PDB entry 4BUC | X-ray diffraction, 2.17 A resolution | chain A

== Chain A ==
Molecule: Udp-N-acetylmuramoylalanine--D-glutamate ligase
From: Thermotoga maritima
Notes: EC 6.3.2.9
UniProtKB: Q9WY76 (MURD_THEMA); residues 21-450 here correspond to UniProt positions 1-430 (UniProt number = residue number - 20)
Sequence (450 residues; row label = number of the first residue in the row):
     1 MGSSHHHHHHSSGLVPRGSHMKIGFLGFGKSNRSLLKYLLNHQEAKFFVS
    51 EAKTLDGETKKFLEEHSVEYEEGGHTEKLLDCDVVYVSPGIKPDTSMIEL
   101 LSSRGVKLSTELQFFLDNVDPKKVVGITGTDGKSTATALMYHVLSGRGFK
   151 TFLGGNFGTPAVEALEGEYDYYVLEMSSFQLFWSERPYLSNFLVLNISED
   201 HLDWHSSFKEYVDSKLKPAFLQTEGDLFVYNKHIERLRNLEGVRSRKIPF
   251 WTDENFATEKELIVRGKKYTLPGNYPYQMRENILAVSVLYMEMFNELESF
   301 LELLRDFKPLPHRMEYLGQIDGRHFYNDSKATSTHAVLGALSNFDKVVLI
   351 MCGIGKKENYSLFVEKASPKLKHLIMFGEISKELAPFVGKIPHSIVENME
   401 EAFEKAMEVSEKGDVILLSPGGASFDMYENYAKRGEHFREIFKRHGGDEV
Not modelled in the structure: 1-15, 426-431, 449-450
Modified residues: Mse1, Mse427 (selenomethionine); Mse21, Mse97, Mse140, Mse176, Mse279, Mse291, Mse293, Mse314, Mse351, Mse376, Mse399, Mse407 (selenomethionine; parent Met)
Sequence notes: expression tag (1-20)
Ligand contacts: phosphite ion (PO3): H75, T95, S96, Mse97

== In short ==
Chain A binds phosphite ion.
Chain A is Udp-N-acetylmuramoylalanine--D-glutamate ligase (Thermotoga maritima); the structure, Crystal
structure of murd ligase from thermotoga maritima in apo form, was determined by X-ray diffraction (same
publication as 3ZL8 and 4BUB).
